Entry 8RDU (electron microscopy, 2.30 A resolution); this record covers chains 3 and A of the 32 polymer chains in the assembly.

# Chain 3
Molecule: Target strand -LE
Sequence (133 nucleotides; row label = number of the first residue in the row):
     1 AATTAAATAGTCACAATGACATTAATCTGTCACCGACGACAGATAATTTG
    51 TCACTGTACACTACGCCTTTTGTGGAGATGTCTAATATCTACGTTTTAAC
   101 AGTGGCCTTATTAAATGACTTCTCAACCTTCAC
Not modelled in the structure: 1-35

# Chain A
Name: ShCas12k
From: Scytonema hofmannii
UniProt: A0A8X6EH11 (A0A8X6EH11_9CYAN); residues 2-639 here correspond to UniProt positions 4-641 (UniProt number = residue number + 2)
Amino-acid sequence (698 residues; numbered -58 to 639; the number before each row is that of its first residue; numbers below 1 keep their minus sign (Met-58 is residue -58)):
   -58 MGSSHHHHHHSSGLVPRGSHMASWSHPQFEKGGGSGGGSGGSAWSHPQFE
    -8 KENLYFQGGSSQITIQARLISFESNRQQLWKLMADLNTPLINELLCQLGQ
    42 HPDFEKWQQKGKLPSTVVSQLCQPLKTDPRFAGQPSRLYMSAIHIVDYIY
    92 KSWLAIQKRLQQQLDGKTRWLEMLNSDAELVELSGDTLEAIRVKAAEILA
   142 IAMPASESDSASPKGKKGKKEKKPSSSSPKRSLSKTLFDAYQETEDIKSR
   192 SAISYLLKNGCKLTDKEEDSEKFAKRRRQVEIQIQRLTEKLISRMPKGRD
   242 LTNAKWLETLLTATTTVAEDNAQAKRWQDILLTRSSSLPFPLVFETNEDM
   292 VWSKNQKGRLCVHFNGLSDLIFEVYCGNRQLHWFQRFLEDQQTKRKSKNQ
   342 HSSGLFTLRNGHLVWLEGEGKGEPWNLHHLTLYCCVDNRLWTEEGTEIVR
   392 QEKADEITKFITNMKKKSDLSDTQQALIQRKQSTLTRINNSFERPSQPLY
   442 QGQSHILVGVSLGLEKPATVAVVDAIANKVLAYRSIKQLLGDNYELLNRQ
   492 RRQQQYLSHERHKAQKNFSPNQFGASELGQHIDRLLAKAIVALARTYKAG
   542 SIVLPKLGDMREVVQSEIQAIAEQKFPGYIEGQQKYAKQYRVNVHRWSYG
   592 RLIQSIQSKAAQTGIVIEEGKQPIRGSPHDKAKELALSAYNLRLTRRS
Not modelled in the structure: -58 to 0, 145-172, 407-411, 636-639
Sequence notes: initiating methionine (-58); expression tag (-57 to 1)

# Interface between chain 3 and chain A
Residue-residue contacts (70):
  DC107(3) with Tyr570(A), stacking on the base
  DT109(3) with Gly569(A), phosphate contact; Tyr570(A), phosphate contact; Ile571(A), hydrogen bond to the phosphate; Glu572(A), hydrogen bond to the phosphate
  DA110(3) with Ile571(A), phosphate contact
  DT111(3) with Lys266(A), hydrogen bond to the base
  DT112(3) with Lys266(A), hydrogen bond to the sugar; Asp270(A), sugar contact
  DA113(3) with Asp270(A), sugar contact; Leu273(A), phosphate contact; Thr274(A), phosphate contact
  DA114(3) with Leu273(A), sugar contact; Thr274(A), phosphate contact; Arg275(A), hydrogen bond to the phosphate; Gln506(A), base contact
  DA115(3) with Arg275(A), salt bridge to the phosphate; Gln506(A), base contact; Gln513(A), sugar contact
  DT116(3) with Arg502(A), hydrogen bond to the sugar; Gln513(A), sugar contact; Phe514(A), sugar contact; Gly515(A), phosphate contact
  DG117(3) with Gly515(A), phosphate contact; Ala516(A), phosphate contact; Ser517(A), hydrogen bond to the phosphate
  DA118(3) with Ser517(A), phosphate contact; Arg552(A), hydrogen bond to the base; His586(A), sugar contact; Arg587(A), phosphate contact; Trp588(A), phosphate contact; Ser589(A), phosphate contact; Arg592(A), salt bridge to the phosphate
  DC119(3) with Arg552(A), hydrogen bond to the sugar; Ser589(A), phosphate contact; Tyr590(A), phosphate contact; Gly591(A), hydrogen bond to the phosphate; Arg592(A), hydrogen bond to the phosphate
  DT120(3) with Ile97(A), base contact; Gly591(A), phosphate contact
  DT121(3) with Ser93(A), hydrogen bond to the base; Ala96(A), phosphate contact; Ile97(A), sugar contact
  DC122(3) with Lys92(A), sugar contact; Ser93(A), hydrogen bond to the sugar
  DT123(3) with Tyr89(A), sugar contact; Lys92(A), salt bridge to the phosphate
  DC124(3) with Gln3(A), base contact; Glu286(A), sugar contact; Arg350(A), phosphate contact; Asn351(A), hydrogen bond to the sugar; Cys376(A), base contact
  DA125(3) with Glu286(A), sugar contact; Thr287(A), base contact; Arg350(A), salt bridge to the phosphate
  DA126(3) with Thr287(A), hydrogen bond to the base; Ser344(A), sugar contact; Gly345(A), phosphate contact; Arg350(A), salt bridge to the phosphate; Lys394(A), salt bridge to the phosphate; Thr425(A), sugar contact
  DC127(3) with Ser343(A), hydrogen bond to the phosphate; Ser344(A), hydrogen bond to the phosphate; Arg421(A), base contact; Ser424(A), phosphate contact; Thr425(A), hydrogen bond to the phosphate; Arg428(A), hydrogen bond to the phosphate
  DC128(3) with Gln420(A), hydrogen bond to the phosphate; Ser424(A), hydrogen bond to the phosphate; Arg428(A), salt bridge to the phosphate
Other interface residues (no listed pair), chain A (52 interface residues in all): Arg78, Gln269, Asn288, His342, Gln491, Gln495, Gly520, Gln575

# Overview
Chain 3 and chain A form an interface of 21 and 52 residues respectively; the contacts include 21 hydrogen
bonds, 7 salt bridges and 1 aromatic stacking contact. Polar pairs include DT111(3)-Lys266(A),
DA118(3)-Arg552(A) and DT121(3)-Ser93(A).
Here chain 3 is Target strand -LE and chain A is ShCas12k (Scytonema hofmannii). Entry 8RDU (Conformational
Landscape of the Type V-K CRISPR-associated TransposonIntegration Assembly CAST V-K composite map) was
determined by electron microscopy (same publication as 8RKT, 8RKU, 8RKV, 8AXA and 8AXB).
